PDB entry 8VWU | electron microscopy, 3.00 A resolution | chains A and I of the 10 polymer chains in the assembly

[Chain A]
Name: Histone H3.2
From: Homo sapiens
UniProt: Q71DI3 (H32_HUMAN); residues 1-135 here correspond to UniProt positions 2-136 (UniProt number = residue number + 1)
Chain sequence (135 residues; row label = number of the first residue in the row):
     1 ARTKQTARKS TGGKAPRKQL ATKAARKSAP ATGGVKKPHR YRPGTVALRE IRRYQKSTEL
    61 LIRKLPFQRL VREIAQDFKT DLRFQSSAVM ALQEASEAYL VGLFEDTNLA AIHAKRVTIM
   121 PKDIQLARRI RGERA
Not modelled in the structure: 1-37, 134-135
Construct notes: engineered mutation Ala110 (Cys111 in Q71DI3)
UniProt features mapped onto this chain:
  - modified residue: Arg2 (Asymmetric dimethylarginine), Thr3 (Phosphothreonine), Lys4 (Allysine), Gln5 (5-glutamyl dopamine), Thr6 (Phosphothreonine), Arg8 (Citrulline), Lys9 (N6,N6,N6-trimethyllysine), Ser10 (ADP-ribosylserine), Thr11 (Phosphothreonine), Lys14 (N6-(2-hydroxyisobutyryl)lysine), Arg17 (Asymmetric dimethylarginine), Lys18 (N6-(2-hydroxyisobutyryl)lysine), Lys23 (N6-(2-hydroxyisobutyryl)lysine), Arg26 (Citrulline), Lys27 (N6,N6,N6-trimethyllysine), Ser28 (ADP-ribosylserine), Lys36 (N6,N6,N6-trimethyllysine), Lys37 (N6-methyllysine), Tyr41 (Phosphotyrosine), Lys56 (N6,N6,N6-trimethyllysine) and 8 more in UniProt
  - lipidation: Lys18 (N6-decanoyllysine)

[Chain I]
Molecule: 601 I strand (damaged strand)
Sequence (147 nucleotides; numbered 1 to 147; the number before each row is that of its first residue):
     1 ATCGAGAATC CCGGTGCCGA GGCCGCTCAA TTGGTCGTAG ACAGCTCTAG CACCGCTTAA
    61 ACGCACGTAC GCGCTGTCCC CCGCGTTTTA ACCGCCAAGG GGATTACTCC CTAGTCTCCA
   121 GGCACGTGTC AGATATATAC ATCCGAT
Modified positions: 8OG (8-oxo-2'-deoxy-guanosine-5'-monophosphate) at position 34

[Interface between chain A and chain I]
Pairs across the interface (20):
  Tyr41(A) - DC143(I)  sugar contact
  Arg42(A) - DC144(I)  salt bridge to the phosphate
  Arg42(A) - DG145(I)  phosphate contact
  Pro43(A) - DA69(I)  phosphate contact
  Thr45(A) - DC143(I)  phosphate contact
  Thr45(A) - DC144(I)  hydrogen bond to the phosphate
  Arg63(A) - DA61(I)  salt bridge to the phosphate
  Arg72(A) - DC51(I)  salt bridge to the phosphate
  Arg83(A) - DG50(I)  phosphate contact
  Arg83(A) - DC51(I)  hydrogen bond to the sugar
  Phe84(A) - DG50(I)  sugar contact
  Phe84(A) - DC51(I)  hydrogen bond to the phosphate
  Gln85(A) - DG50(I)  phosphate contact
  Ser86(A) - DG50(I)  phosphate contact
  Arg116(A) - DG71(I)  phosphate contact
  Arg116(A) - DC72(I)  phosphate contact
  Val117(A) - DG71(I)  hydrogen bond to the phosphate
  Thr118(A) - DG71(I)  hydrogen bond to the phosphate
  Met120(A) - DG71(I)  phosphate contact
  Met120(A) - DC72(I)  phosphate contact
Other interface residues (no listed pair), chain A (19 interface residues in all): Arg40, Gln68, Leu82, Lys115, Lys122
Other interface residues (no listed pair), chain I (12 interface residues in all): DA60, DT68, DC70

[In short]
Chain A and chain I form an interface of 19 and 12 residues respectively, with 5 hydrogen bonds and 3 salt
bridges. Polar pairs include Arg83(A)-DC51(I), Thr45(A)-DC144(I) and Phe84(A)-DC51(I).
Here chain A is Histone H3.2 (Homo sapiens) and chain I is 601 I strand (damaged strand). Entry 8VWU
(Nucleosome containing 8oxoG at SHL4) was determined by electron microscopy, deposited together with 8VWS,
8VWT and 8VWV.
